7XF1 - chains A and B; structure by X-ray diffraction, 3.20 A resolution.

[Chain A]
Protein: CasDinG
Organism: Pseudomonas aeruginosa
Sequence (626 residues; each row starts with the number of its first residue):
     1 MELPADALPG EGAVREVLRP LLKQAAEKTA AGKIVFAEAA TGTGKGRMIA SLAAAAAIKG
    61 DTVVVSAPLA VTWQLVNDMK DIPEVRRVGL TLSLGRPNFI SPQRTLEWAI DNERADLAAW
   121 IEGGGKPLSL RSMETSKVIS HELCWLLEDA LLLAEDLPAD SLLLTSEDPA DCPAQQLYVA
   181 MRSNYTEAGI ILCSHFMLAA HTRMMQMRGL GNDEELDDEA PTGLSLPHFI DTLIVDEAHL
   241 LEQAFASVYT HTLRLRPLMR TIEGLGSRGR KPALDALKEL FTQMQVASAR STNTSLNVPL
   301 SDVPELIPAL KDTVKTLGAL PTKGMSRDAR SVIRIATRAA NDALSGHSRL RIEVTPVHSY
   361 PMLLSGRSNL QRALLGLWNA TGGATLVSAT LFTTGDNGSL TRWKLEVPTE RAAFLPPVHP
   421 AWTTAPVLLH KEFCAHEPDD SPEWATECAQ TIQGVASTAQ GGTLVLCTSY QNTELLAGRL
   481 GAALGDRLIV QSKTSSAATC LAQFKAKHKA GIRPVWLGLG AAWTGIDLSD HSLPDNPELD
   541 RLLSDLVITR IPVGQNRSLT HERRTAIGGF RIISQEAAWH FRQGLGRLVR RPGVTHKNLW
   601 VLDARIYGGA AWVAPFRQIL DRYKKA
Unresolved in the structure: 1-3, 209-223, 265-273, 288-291, 626

[Chain B]
Molecule: 11-nt DNA strand
Sequence (11 nucleotides; row label = number of the first residue in the row):
     1 TTTTTTTTTT T

[How chain A and chain B interact]
Residue-residue contacts (56; chain A residue first):
  Pro-68(A) / DT9(B)  phosphate contact
  Leu-69(A) / DT9(B)  hydrogen bond to the phosphate
  Leu-94(A) / DT10(B)  phosphate contact
  Gly-95(A) / DT10(B)  hydrogen bond to the phosphate
  Gly-95(A) / DT11(B)  phosphate contact
  Arg-96(A) / DT10(B)  hydrogen bond to the phosphate
  Arg-96(A) / DT11(B)  phosphate contact
  Pro-97(A) / DT9(B)  base contact
  Pro-97(A) / DT10(B)  sugar contact
  Asn-98(A) / DT9(B)  phosphate contact
  Asn-98(A) / DT10(B)  hydrogen bond to the phosphate
  Tyr-178(A) / DT11(B)  hydrogen bond to the phosphate
  Ser-194(A) / DT9(B)  sugar contact
  Ser-194(A) / DT10(B)  hydrogen bond to the phosphate
  Phe-196(A) / DT7(B)  base contact
  Phe-196(A) / DT8(B)  sugar contact
  Phe-196(A) / DT9(B)  sugar contact
  Phe-196(A) / DT10(B)  base contact
  Met-197(A) / DT10(B)  phosphate contact
  Met-197(A) / DT11(B)  phosphate contact
  Ala-200(A) / DT10(B)  base contact
  Ser-247(A) / DT10(B)  base contact
  Val-248(A) / DT10(B)  base contact
  Arg-334(A) / DT11(B)  sugar contact
  Arg-338(A) / DT11(B)  hydrogen bond to the base
  Pro-356(A) / DT6(B)  base contact
  Thr-468(A) / DT4(B)  hydrogen bond to the phosphate
  Ser-469(A) / DT4(B)  sugar contact
  Ser-469(A) / DT5(B)  phosphate contact
  Tyr-470(A) / DT5(B)  hydrogen bond to the phosphate
  Tyr-470(A) / DT6(B)  hydrogen bond to the phosphate
  Gln-491(A) / DT6(B)  hydrogen bond to the phosphate
  Lys-493(A) / DT6(B)  hydrogen bond to the base
  Ser-496(A) / DT7(B)  phosphate contact
  Leu-519(A) / DT5(B)  phosphate contact
  Leu-519(A) / DT6(B)  phosphate contact
  Gly-520(A) / DT5(B)  phosphate contact
  Gly-520(A) / DT6(B)  phosphate contact
  Arg-550(A) / DT3(B)  salt bridge to the phosphate
  Arg-550(A) / DT4(B)  salt bridge to the phosphate
  Val-553(A) / DT2(B)  sugar contact
  Val-553(A) / DT3(B)  sugar contact
  Val-553(A) / DT4(B)  phosphate contact
  Gly-554(A) / DT3(B)  sugar contact
  Gln-555(A) / DT4(B)  phosphate contact
  Gln-555(A) / DT5(B)  base contact
  Arg-557(A) / DT3(B)  base contact
  Arg-557(A) / DT4(B)  hydrogen bond to the base
  Arg-557(A) / DT5(B)  base contact
  Phe-570(A) / DT1(B)  base contact
  Phe-570(A) / DT2(B)  sugar contact
  Ile-573(A) / DT2(B)  base contact
  Arg-605(A) / DT2(B)  hydrogen bond to the phosphate
  Arg-605(A) / DT3(B)  salt bridge to the phosphate
  Trp-612(A) / DT1(B)  sugar contact
  Trp-612(A) / DT2(B)  sugar contact
Interface residues without a listed pair, chain A (41 interface residues in all): His-251, Thr-292, Pro-438, Asn-472, Ala-497, Ala-521, Asn-556

[Summary]
The interface between chain A and chain B involves 41 residues on one side and 11 on the other, with 14
hydrogen bonds and 3 salt bridges. Polar contacts include Arg-338(A)/DT11(B), Lys-493(A)/DT6(B) and
Arg-557(A)/DT4(B).
Chain A is CasDinG (Pseudomonas aeruginosa) and chain B is an 11-nt DNA strand; the structure, Crystal
strucutre of apoCasDinG in complex with ssDNA, was determined by X-ray diffraction together with 7XFZ, 7XG0,
7XG1, 7XG2, 7XG3 and 7XG4 from the same study.
